Entry 9C1C (X-ray diffraction, 2.22 A resolution); this record covers chain A.

[Chain A]
Molecule: Polyketide synthase Pks13
Source organism: Mycobacterium tuberculosis H37Rv
Notes: EC 2.3.1.-
UniProt: I6X8D2 (PKS13_MYCTU); numbering as in UniProt (aligned over 576-1063)
Sequence (491 residues; each row starts with the number of its first residue):
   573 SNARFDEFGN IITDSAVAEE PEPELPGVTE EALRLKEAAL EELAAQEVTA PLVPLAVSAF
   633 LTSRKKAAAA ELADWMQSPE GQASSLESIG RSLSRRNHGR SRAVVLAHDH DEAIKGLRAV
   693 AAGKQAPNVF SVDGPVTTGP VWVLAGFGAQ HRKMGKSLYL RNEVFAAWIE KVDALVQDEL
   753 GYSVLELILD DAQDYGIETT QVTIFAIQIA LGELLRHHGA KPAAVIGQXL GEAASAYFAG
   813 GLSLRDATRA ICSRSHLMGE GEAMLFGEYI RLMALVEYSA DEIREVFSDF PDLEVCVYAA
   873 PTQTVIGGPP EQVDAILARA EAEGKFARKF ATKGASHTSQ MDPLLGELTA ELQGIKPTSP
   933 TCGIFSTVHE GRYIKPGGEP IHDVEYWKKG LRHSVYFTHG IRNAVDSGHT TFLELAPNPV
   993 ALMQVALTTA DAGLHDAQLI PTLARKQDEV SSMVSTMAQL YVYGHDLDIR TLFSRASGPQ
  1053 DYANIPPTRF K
Not modelled in the structure: 573-594
Construct notes: expression tag (573-575); conflict A1ATO_801 (Ser in I6X8D2)
Modified positions: A1ATO ((3S)-3-aminoazetidin-2-one) at position 801

[In short]
Chain A is Polyketide synthase Pks13 (Mycobacterium tuberculosis H37Rv); the structure, Mycobacterium
tuberculosis PKS13 acyltransferase serine converted to beta-lactam form by CEC215 via SuFEx reaction, was
determined by X-ray diffraction together with 9C1D, 9C0P, 9C1V, 9C2R and 9C9O from the same study.
